5W51 - chains A and I of the 13 polymer chains in the assembly; structure by X-ray diffraction, 3.40 A resolution.

# Chain A
Protein: DNA-directed RNA polymerase II subunit RPB1
Source organism: Saccharomyces cerevisiae (strain ATCC 204508 / S288c)
Notes: EC 2.7.7.6
UniProt: P04050 (RPB1_YEAST); residues 1-1733 here = UniProt positions 1-1733
Amino-acid sequence (1733 residues; row label = number of the first residue in the row):
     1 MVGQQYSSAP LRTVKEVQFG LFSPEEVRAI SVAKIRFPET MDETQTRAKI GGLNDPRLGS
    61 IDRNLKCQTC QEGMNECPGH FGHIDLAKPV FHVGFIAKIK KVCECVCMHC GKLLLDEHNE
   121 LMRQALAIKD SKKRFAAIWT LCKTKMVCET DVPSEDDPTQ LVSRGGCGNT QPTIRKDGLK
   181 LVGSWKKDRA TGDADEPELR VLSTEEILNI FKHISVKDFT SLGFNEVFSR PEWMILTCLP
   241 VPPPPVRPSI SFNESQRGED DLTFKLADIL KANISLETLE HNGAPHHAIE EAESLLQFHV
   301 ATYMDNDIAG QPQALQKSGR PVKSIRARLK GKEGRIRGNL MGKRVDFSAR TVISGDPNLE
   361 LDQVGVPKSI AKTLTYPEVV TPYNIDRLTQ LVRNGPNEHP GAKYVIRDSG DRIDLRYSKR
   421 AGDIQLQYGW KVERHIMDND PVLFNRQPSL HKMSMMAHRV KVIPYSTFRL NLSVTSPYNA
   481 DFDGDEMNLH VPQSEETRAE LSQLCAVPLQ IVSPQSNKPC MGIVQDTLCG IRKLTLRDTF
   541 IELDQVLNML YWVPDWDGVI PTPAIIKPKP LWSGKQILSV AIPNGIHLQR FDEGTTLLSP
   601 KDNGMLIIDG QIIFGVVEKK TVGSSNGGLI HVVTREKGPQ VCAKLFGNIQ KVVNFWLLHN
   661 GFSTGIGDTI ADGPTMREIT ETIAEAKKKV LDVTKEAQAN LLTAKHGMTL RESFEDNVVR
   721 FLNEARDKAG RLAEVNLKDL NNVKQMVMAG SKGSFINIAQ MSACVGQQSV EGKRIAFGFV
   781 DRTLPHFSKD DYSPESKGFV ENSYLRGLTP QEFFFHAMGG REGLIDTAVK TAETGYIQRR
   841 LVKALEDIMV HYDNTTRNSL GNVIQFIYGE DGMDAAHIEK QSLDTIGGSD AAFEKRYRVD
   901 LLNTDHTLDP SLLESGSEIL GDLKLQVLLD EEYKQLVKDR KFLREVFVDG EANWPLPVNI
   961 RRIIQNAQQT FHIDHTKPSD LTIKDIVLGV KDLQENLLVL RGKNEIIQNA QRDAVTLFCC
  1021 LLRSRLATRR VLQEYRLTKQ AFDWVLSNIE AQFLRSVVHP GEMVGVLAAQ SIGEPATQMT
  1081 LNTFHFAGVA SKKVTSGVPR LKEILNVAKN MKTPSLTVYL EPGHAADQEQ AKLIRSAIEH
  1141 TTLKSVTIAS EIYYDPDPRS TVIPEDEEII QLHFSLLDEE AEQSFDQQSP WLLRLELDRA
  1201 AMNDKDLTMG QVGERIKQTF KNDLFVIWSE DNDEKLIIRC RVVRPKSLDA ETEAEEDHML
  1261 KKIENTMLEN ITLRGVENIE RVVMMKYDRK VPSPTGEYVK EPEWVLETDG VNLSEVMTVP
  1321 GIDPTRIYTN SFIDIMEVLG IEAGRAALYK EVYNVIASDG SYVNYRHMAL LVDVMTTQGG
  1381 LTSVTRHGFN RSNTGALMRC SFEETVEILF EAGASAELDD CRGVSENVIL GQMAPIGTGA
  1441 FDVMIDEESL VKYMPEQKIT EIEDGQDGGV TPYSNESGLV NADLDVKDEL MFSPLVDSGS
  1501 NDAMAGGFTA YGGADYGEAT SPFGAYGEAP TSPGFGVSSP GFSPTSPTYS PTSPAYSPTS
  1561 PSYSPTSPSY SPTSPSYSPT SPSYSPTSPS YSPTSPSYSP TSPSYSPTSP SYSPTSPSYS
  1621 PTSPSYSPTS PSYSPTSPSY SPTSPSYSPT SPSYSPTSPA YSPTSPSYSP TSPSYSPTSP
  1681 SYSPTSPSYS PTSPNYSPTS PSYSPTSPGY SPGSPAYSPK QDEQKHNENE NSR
Unresolved in the structure: 1-2, 149-166, 186-200, 253-258, 1080-1092, 1176-1186, 1244-1256, 1450-1733
Curated features (UniProtKB/Swiss-Prot):
  - region: Pro248 to Asp260 (Lid loop), Asn306 to Lys323 (Rudder loop), Pro810 to Glu822 (Bridging helix)
  - binding site (Zn(2+)): Cys67, Cys70, Cys77, His80, Cys107, Cys110, Cys148, Cys167
  - binding site (Mg(2+)): Asp481, Asp483, Asp485
  - modified residue: Thr1471 (Phosphothreonine)
  - cross-link (Glycyl lysine isopeptide (Lys-Gly)): Lys695 (interchain with G-Cter in ubiquitin), Lys1246 (interchain with G-Cter in ubiquitin), Lys1350 (interchain with G-Cter in ubiquitin)
  - natural variant: Ser1653 to Pro1659 (deletion: In strain: A364A)
  - mutagenesis: Lys1246 (K1246R: Impairs ubiquitination during transcription stress)
Ion coordination: Zn2+ site 1: Cys70, Cys77, His80; Zn2+ site 2: His109, Cys110, Cys148; Mg2+: Asp481, Asp483, Asp485 (together with 2KH) (shared with 1 residue of chain R)
Residues lining bound ligands: 2KH (5'-O-[(S)-hydroxy{[(S)-hydroxy(phosphonooxy)phosphoryl]amino}phosphoryl]uridine): Arg446, Pro448, Asn479, Asp481, Asp483, Asp485, Lys752

# Chain I
Protein: DNA-directed RNA polymerase II subunit RPB9
Source organism: Saccharomyces cerevisiae (strain ATCC 204508 / S288c)
UniProt: P27999 (RPB9_YEAST); residues 1-122 here = UniProt positions 1-122
Amino-acid sequence (122 residues; numbered 1 to 122; the number before each row is that of its first residue):
     1 MTTFRFCRDC NNMLYPREDK ENNRLLFECR TCSYVEEAGS PLVYRHELIT NIGETAGVVQ
    61 DIGSDPTLPR SDRECPKCHS RENVFFQSQQ RRKDTSMVLF FVCLSCSHIF TSDQKNKRTQ
   121 FS
Unresolved in the structure: 1, 117-122
Curated features (UniProtKB/Swiss-Prot):
  - zinc finger: Cys7 to Cys32 (C4-type), Ser71 to Thr111 (TFIIS-type)
  - binding site (Zn(2+)): Cys7, Cys10, Cys29, Cys32, Cys75, Cys78, Cys103, Cys106
  - modified residue: Ser40 (Phosphoserine)
Ion coordination: Zn2+ site 1: Cys7, Cys10, Cys29, Cys32; Zn2+ site 2: Cys75, Cys78, Cys103, Cys106

# How chain A and chain I interact
Residue-residue contacts - 59 pairs, chain A then chain I:
  Gln698(A) - Met97(I)
  Gln698(A) - Val98(I)
  Gln698(A) - Leu99(I)
  Gln698(A) - Ser112(I)  hydrogen bond (backbone-side chain)
  Ala699(A) - Ser112(I)
  Ala699(A) - Gln114(I)  hydrogen bond (backbone-backbone)
  Asn700(A) - Val98(I)
  Asn700(A) - Asp113(I)  hydrogen bond
  Asn700(A) - Lys115(I)
  Asn700(A) - Asn116(I)  hydrogen bond
  Leu701(A) - Gln114(I)
  Leu701(A) - Lys115(I)
  Thr709(A) - Lys93(I)
  Thr709(A) - Asp94(I)
  Arg711(A) - Gln87(I)  hydrogen bond
  Arg711(A) - Thr95(I)  hydrogen bond
  Arg711(A) - Ser96(I)  hydrogen bond (side chain-backbone)
  Arg711(A) - Met97(I)
  Phe714(A) - Met97(I)  hydrophobic
  Asp781(A) - Arg91(I)  salt bridge
  Arg782(A) - Thr67(I)
  Ser788(A) - Thr67(I)
  Ser788(A) - Pro69(I)
  Lys789(A) - Thr67(I)  hydrogen bond (backbone-backbone)
  Lys789(A) - Pro69(I)
  Asp790(A) - Gln87(I)
  Tyr792(A) - Gln87(I)  hydrogen bond
  Tyr792(A) - Met97(I)  hydrophobic
  Lys1144(A) - Leu48(I)
  Thr1147(A) - Leu48(I)
  Ile1148(A) - Glu47(I)
  Ile1148(A) - Leu48(I)  hydrogen bond (backbone-backbone)
  Ile1148(A) - Ile49(I)  hydrogen bond (backbone-backbone)
  Ala1149(A) - Arg45(I)
  Ala1149(A) - His46(I)
  Ala1149(A) - Glu47(I)
  Ser1150(A) - Arg45(I)
  Ser1150(A) - His46(I)  hydrogen bond (backbone-backbone)
  Glu1151(A) - Leu42(I)
  Glu1151(A) - Tyr44(I)
  Glu1151(A) - Arg45(I)  salt bridge
  Ile1152(A) - Pro41(I)
  Ile1152(A) - Leu42(I)
  Ile1152(A) - Val43(I)  hydrogen bond (backbone-backbone)
  Ile1152(A) - Tyr44(I)  hydrogen bond (backbone-backbone)
  Tyr1153(A) - Pro41(I)
  Tyr1153(A) - Leu42(I)
  Tyr1154(A) - Glu18(I)  hydrogen bond
  Tyr1154(A) - Asn23(I)
  Tyr1154(A) - Arg24(I)  hydrogen bond (side chain-backbone)
  Tyr1154(A) - Leu25(I)
  Tyr1154(A) - Pro41(I)  hydrogen bond (backbone-backbone)
  Pro1156(A) - Asn23(I)
  Pro1190(A) - Glu18(I)
  Trp1191(A) - Glu18(I)
  Trp1191(A) - Leu25(I)  hydrophobic
  Lys1261(A) - Tyr44(I)
  Glu1264(A) - Tyr44(I)
  Leu1268(A) - His46(I)
Other interface residues (no listed pair), chain A (32 interface residues in all): Ala697, Leu710, Glu715, Val1162
Other interface residues (no listed pair), chain I (33 interface residues in all): Asp19, Leu68, Phe86, Gln89

# Overview
32 residues of chain A and 33 residues of chain I are in contact; the contacts include 17 hydrogen bonds and 2
salt bridges. Polar contacts include Asp781(A)-Arg91(I), Glu1151(A)-Arg45(I) and Gln698(A)-Ser112(I). Ligands
of chain A: compound 2KH.
Chain A is DNA-directed RNA polymerase II subunit RPB1 and chain I is DNA-directed RNA polymerase II subunit
RPB9, both from Saccharomyces cerevisiae (strain ATCC 204508 / S288c); the structure, Pol II elongation
complex with an N6-methyladenine-containing template and a matched UMPNPP, was determined by X-ray
diffraction, deposited together with 5W4U.
